3WU4 - chains A and B of the 6 polymer chains in the assembly; structure by X-ray diffraction, 1.70 A resolution.

== Chain A (and B) ==
Protein: Lon protease
Organism: Escherichia coli
Notes: EC 3.4.21.53; fragment: c-terminal proteolytic domain; chain B of this document is another copy of the same molecule, construct and numbering; everything in this record applies to it too
Reference sequence: C9QQ79 (C9QQ79_ECOD1); residue numbers follow UniProt; this construct covers 585-784
Sequence (200 residues; row label = number of the first residue in the row):
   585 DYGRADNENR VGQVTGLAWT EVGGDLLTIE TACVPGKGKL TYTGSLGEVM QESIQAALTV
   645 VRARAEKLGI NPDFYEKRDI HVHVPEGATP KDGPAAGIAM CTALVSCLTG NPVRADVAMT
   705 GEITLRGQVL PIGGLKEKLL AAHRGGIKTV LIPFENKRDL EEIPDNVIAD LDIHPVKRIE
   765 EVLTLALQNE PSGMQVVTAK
Not modelled in the structure: 585-595, 774-784 (chain B: 585-594, 775-784)
Disulfide bonds: Cys-617/Cys-691
Differences from the reference sequence: engineered mutation Ala-679 (Ser in C9QQ79)

== Chain A / chain B interface ==
Pairs across the interface (30):
  Gln-597(A) / Arg-710(B)
  Thr-612(A) / Arg-710(B)
  Glu-614(A) / Thr-708(B)
  Glu-614(A) / Leu-709(B)  hydrogen bond (side chain-backbone)
  Glu-614(A) / Arg-710(B)  salt bridge
  Ala-616(A) / Thr-643(B)
  Val-618(A) / Arg-646(B)
  Val-618(A) / Ala-647(B)  hydrophobic
  Pro-619(A) / Arg-646(B)  hydrogen bond (backbone-side chain)
  Pro-619(A) / Tyr-659(B)
  Gly-620(A) / Tyr-659(B)
  Lys-621(A) / Glu-660(B)  salt bridge
  Thr-625(A) / Gln-639(B)
  Thr-627(A) / Glu-636(B)
  Thr-627(A) / Gln-639(B)
  Gly-628(A) / Glu-636(B)  hydrogen bond (backbone-side chain)
  Ser-629(A) / Val-633(B)
  Ser-629(A) / Glu-636(B)  hydrogen bond (backbone-side chain)
  Asp-663(A) / Arg-646(B)  salt bridge
  His-665(A) / Gln-639(B)
  His-665(A) / Ala-640(B)
  His-665(A) / Thr-643(B)  hydrogen bond
  His-665(A) / Leu-709(B)
  His-667(A) / Leu-709(B)
  Pro-669(A) / Glu-706(B)
  Pro-669(A) / Thr-708(B)
  Pro-669(A) / Leu-714(B)  hydrophobic
  Glu-670(A) / Glu-706(B)
  Gly-671(A) / Val-633(B)
  Gly-671(A) / Glu-706(B)  hydrogen bond (backbone-side chain)
Also at the interface, not in a pair above, chain A (19 interface residues in all): Ala-672
Also at the interface, not in a pair above, chain B (16 interface residues in all): Pro-678, Ile-707

== Overview ==
19 residues of chain A and 16 residues of chain B are in contact; the contacts include 6 hydrogen bonds and 3
salt bridges. Among the polar pairs are Glu-614(A)/Arg-710(B), Lys-621(A)/Glu-660(B) and
Asp-663(A)/Arg-646(B).
Chain A and chain B are both Lon protease (Escherichia coli); the structure, Oxidized-form structure of E.coli
Lon Proteolytic domain, was determined by X-ray diffraction, deposited together with 3WU3, 3WU5 and 3WU6.
